PDB entry 5DZI | X-ray diffraction, 1.90 A resolution | chains A and B of the 4 polymer chains in the assembly

Chain A (and B):
Molecule: Estrogen receptor
From: Homo sapiens
Notes: fragment: ligand-binding domain; chain B of this document is another copy of the same molecule, construct and numbering; everything in this record applies to it too
UniProt: P03372 (ESR1_HUMAN); residues 298-554 here = UniProt positions 298-554
Amino-acid sequence (257 residues; each row starts with the number of its first residue):
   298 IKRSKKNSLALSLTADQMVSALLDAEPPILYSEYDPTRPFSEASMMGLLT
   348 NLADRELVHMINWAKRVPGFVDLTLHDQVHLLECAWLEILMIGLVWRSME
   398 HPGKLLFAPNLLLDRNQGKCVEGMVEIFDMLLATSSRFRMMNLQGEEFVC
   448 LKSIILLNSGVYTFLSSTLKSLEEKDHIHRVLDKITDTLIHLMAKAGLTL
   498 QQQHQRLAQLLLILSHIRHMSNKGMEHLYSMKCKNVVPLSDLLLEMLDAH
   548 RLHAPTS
Disordered / not traced: 298-303, 462-471, 549-554 (chain B: 298-305, 463-466, 549-554)
Differences from the reference sequence: engineered mutation Ser-537 (Tyr in P03372)
Small-molecule neighbours: 5KF (4,4'-{[(3S)-3-(2-hydroxyethyl)cyclohexylidene]methanediyl}diphenol): Met-343, Leu-346, Thr-347, Leu-349, Ala-350, Glu-353, Trp-383, Leu-384, Leu-387, Met-388, Leu-391, Arg-394, Phe-404, Met-421, Ile-424, Phe-425, Leu-428, Gly-521, His-524, Leu-525, Leu-536, Leu-540

Chain A / chain B interface:
Pairs across the interface (55; chain A residue first):
  Ala-430(A) / Tyr-459(B)
  Arg-434(A) / Tyr-459(B)  hydrogen bond
  Arg-434(A) / His-476(B)
  Ile-451(A) / Leu-509(B)  hydrophobic
  Asn-455(A) / Leu-509(B)
  Asn-455(A) / His-513(B)  hydrogen bond (backbone-side chain)
  Ser-456(A) / His-513(B)  hydrogen bond (backbone-side chain)
  Val-458(A) / His-513(B)
  Tyr-459(A) / Ala-430(B)
  Tyr-459(A) / Arg-434(B)  hydrogen bond
  Tyr-459(A) / Ile-510(B)
  Tyr-459(A) / His-513(B)
  Thr-460(A) / His-513(B)
  His-476(A) / Arg-434(B)
  Asp-480(A) / Gln-502(B)
  Asp-480(A) / Gln-506(B)  hydrogen bond
  Thr-483(A) / His-501(B)
  Thr-483(A) / Ala-505(B)
  Asp-484(A) / Gln-498(B)  hydrogen bond
  Asp-484(A) / His-501(B)  salt bridge
  Asp-484(A) / Gln-502(B)  hydrogen bond
  Ile-487(A) / His-501(B)
  Gln-498(A) / Asp-484(B)  hydrogen bond
  His-501(A) / Thr-483(B)
  His-501(A) / Asp-484(B)  salt bridge
  His-501(A) / Ile-487(B)
  His-501(A) / His-501(B)
  His-501(A) / Leu-504(B)
  Gln-502(A) / Asp-480(B)
  Gln-502(A) / Asp-484(B)  hydrogen bond
  Leu-504(A) / His-501(B)
  Ala-505(A) / Thr-483(B)
  Ala-505(A) / Leu-508(B)  hydrophobic
  Gln-506(A) / Asp-480(B)  hydrogen bond
  Leu-508(A) / Ala-505(B)  hydrophobic
  Leu-509(A) / Ile-451(B)  hydrophobic
  Leu-509(A) / Asn-455(B)
  Leu-509(A) / Leu-511(B)  hydrophobic
  Leu-511(A) / Leu-509(B)  hydrophobic
  Ser-512(A) / Arg-515(B)  hydrogen bond
  His-513(A) / Asn-455(B)  hydrogen bond
  His-513(A) / Ser-456(B)
  His-513(A) / Val-458(B)
  His-513(A) / Tyr-459(B)
  His-513(A) / Arg-515(B)  hydrogen bond
  Arg-515(A) / Ser-512(B)  hydrogen bond
  Arg-515(A) / His-513(B)
  Arg-515(A) / His-516(B)  hydrogen bond
  His-516(A) / Arg-515(B)  hydrogen bond
  His-516(A) / Asn-519(B)  hydrogen bond
  Asn-519(A) / His-516(B)  hydrogen bond
  Asn-519(A) / Asn-519(B)  hydrogen bond
  Lys-520(A) / His-547(B)  hydrogen bond (side chain-backbone)
  Glu-523(A) / Glu-523(B)
  His-547(A) / Lys-520(B)
Also at the interface, not in a pair above, chain A (34 interface residues in all): Met-427, Leu-479, Leu-497, Ile-510
Also at the interface, not in a pair above, chain B (36 interface residues in all): Met-427, Thr-431, Thr-460, Leu-479, Leu-497, Arg-548

Overview:
34 residues of chain A and 36 residues of chain B are in contact; the contacts include 20 hydrogen bonds and 2
salt bridges. Among the polar pairs are Asp-484(A)/His-501(B), Arg-434(A)/Tyr-459(B) and
Asn-455(A)/His-513(B). Ligands of chain A: compound 5KF.
Both chains are Estrogen receptor (Homo sapiens). Entry 5DZI (Crystal Structure of the ER-alpha Ligand-binding
Domain in Complex with the Cyclofenil Derivative
4,4'-{[(3S)-3-(2-hydroxyethyl)cyclohexylidene]methanediyl}diphenol) was determined by X-ray diffraction,
deposited together with 4ZN7, 4ZNH, 4ZNS, 4ZNT, 4ZNU, 4ZNV and 50 further entries.
